7NJV - chains T and a of the 12 polymer chains in the assembly; structure by electron microscopy, 2.90 A resolution.

Chain T:
Molecule: ATP synthase subunit c
From: Mycolicibacterium smegmatis (strain ATCC 700084 / mc(2)155)
UniProtKB: A0R205 (A0R205_MYCS2); residues 1-86 here = UniProt positions 1-86
Amino-acid sequence (86 residues; numbered 1 to 86; the number before each row is that of its first residue):
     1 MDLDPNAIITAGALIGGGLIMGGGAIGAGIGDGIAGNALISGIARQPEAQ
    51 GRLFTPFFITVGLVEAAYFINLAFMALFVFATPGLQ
Unresolved in the structure: 1-2
From the paper describing this entry:
  - catalytic residues: Glu-65 (proposed by the authors, not directly observed)

Chain a:
Molecule: ATP synthase subunit a
From: Mycolicibacterium smegmatis (strain ATCC 700084 / mc(2)155)
UniProtKB: A0R206 (A0R206_MYCS2); numbering as in UniProt (aligned over 1-252)
Amino-acid sequence (252 residues; row label = number of the first residue in the row):
     1 MLAAEEGGAAIHVGHHTLVFELFGMTFNGDTILATAVTAVIVIALAFYLR
    51 AKVTSTGVPSGVQLFWEALTIQMRQQIEGSIGMKIAPFVLPLSVTIFVFI
   101 LISNWLAVLPLQYGGADGAAAELYKAPASDINFVLALALFVFVCYHAAGI
   151 WRRGIVGHPIKVVKGHVAFLAPINIVEELAKPISLALRLFGNIFAGGILV
   201 ALIAMFPWYIQWFPNAVWKTFDLFVGLIQAFIFSLLTILYFSQSMELDHE
   251 DH
Unresolved in the structure: 1-9, 248-252
Small-molecule neighbours: Bedaquiline (BQ1): Leu-170, Pro-172, Ile-173, Val-176
From the paper describing this entry:
  - catalytic residues: His-12, His-15, His-16, Asp-30, Asn-104, Gln-112, Asp-117, Glu-122, Lys-125, His-146, Arg-153, Lys-161, His-166, Asn-174, Glu-177, Glu-178, Lys-181, Ser-184, Lys-219, Asp-222, Gln-229, Tyr-240 (proposed by the authors, not directly observed)

How chain T and chain a interact:
Pairs across the interface (9):
  Gly-62(T) / Phe-221(a)
  Ala-66(T) / Phe-221(a)  hydrophobic
  Ile-70(T) / Trp-218(a)  hydrophobic
  Ala-73(T) / Leu-199(a)  hydrophobic
  Ala-73(T) / Leu-202(a)
  Phe-74(T) / Ala-195(a)  hydrophobic
  Phe-74(T) / Ile-198(a)  hydrophobic
  Leu-77(T) / Ile-11(a)  hydrophobic
  Leu-77(T) / Ile-198(a)  hydrophobic
Also at the interface, not in a pair above, chain T (8 interface residues in all): Leu-63, Ala-81
Also at the interface, not in a pair above, chain a (8 interface residues in all): Met-205

Overview:
Chain T and chain a each contribute 8 residues to their interface. Bound to chain a: Bedaquiline. From the
paper: catalytic residues Glu-65(T) and His-12(a) among others.
Chain T is ATP synthase subunit c and chain a is ATP synthase subunit a, both from Mycolicibacterium smegmatis
(strain ATCC 700084 / mc(2)155); the structure, Mycobacterium smegmatis ATP synthase Fo combined class 2, was
determined by electron microscopy (same publication as 7NJK, 7NJL, 7NJM, 7NJN, 7NJO, 7NJP and 20 further
entries).
